Entry 8GPU (X-ray diffraction, 2.79 A resolution); this record covers chains B and P of the 18 polymer chains in the assembly.

Chain B (and P):
Name: Envelope protein
From: Yellow fever virus
Notes: chain P of this document is another copy of the same molecule, construct and numbering; everything in this record applies to it too
UniProt: Q89292 (Q89292_9FLAV); residues 1-398 here = UniProt positions 1-398
Amino-acid sequence (398 residues; numbered 1 to 398; the number before each row is that of its first residue):
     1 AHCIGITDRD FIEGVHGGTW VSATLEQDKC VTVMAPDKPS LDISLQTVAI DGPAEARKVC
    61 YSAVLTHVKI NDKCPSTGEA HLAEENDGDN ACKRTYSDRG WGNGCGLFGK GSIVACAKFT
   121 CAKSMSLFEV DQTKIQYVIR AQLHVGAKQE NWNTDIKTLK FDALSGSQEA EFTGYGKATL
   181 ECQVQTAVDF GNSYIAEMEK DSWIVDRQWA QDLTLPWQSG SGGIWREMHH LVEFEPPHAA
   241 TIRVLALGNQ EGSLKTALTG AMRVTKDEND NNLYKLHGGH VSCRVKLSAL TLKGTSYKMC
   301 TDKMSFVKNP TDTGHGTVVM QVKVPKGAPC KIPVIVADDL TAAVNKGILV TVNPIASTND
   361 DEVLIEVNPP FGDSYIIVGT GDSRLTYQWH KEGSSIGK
Disordered / not traced: 269-272, 393-398
Disulfides: Cys3-Cys30, Cys60-Cys121, Cys74-Cys105, Cys92-Cys116, Cys182-Cys283, Cys300-Cys330
From the paper describing this entry:
  - mutagenesis - W101R: unchanged binding to group 2 mAbs
  - mutagenesis - W101R: unchanged binding to YD6Fab_H

Interface between chain B and chain P:
Pairs across the interface (14; chain B residue first):
  Phe306(B) - Leu164(P)
  Val307(B) - Leu164(P)
  Asn309(B) - Ala163(P)  hydrogen bond (side chain-backbone)
  Asn309(B) - Leu164(P)
  Leu340(B) - Ser22(P)
  Leu340(B) - Arg284(P)
  Asp382(B) - Thr19(P)  hydrogen bond
  Asp382(B) - Trp20(P)  hydrogen bond
  Asp382(B) - Lys286(P)  salt bridge
  Arg384(B) - Arg284(P)
  Tyr387(B) - Gln183(P)
  Gln388(B) - Gln183(P)  hydrogen bond (backbone-side chain)
  Gln388(B) - Gln185(P)
  Gln388(B) - Ser282(P)  hydrogen bond
Also at the interface, not in a pair above, chain B (12 interface residues in all): Lys303, Gly381, Thr386, His390
Also at the interface, not in a pair above, chain P (12 interface residues in all): Glu181, Ala187

In short:
The chain B/chain P interface involves 12 residues from each chain, with 5 hydrogen bonds and 1 salt bridge.
Among the polar pairs are Asp382(B)-Lys286(P), Asn309(B)-Ala163(P) and Asp382(B)-Thr19(P). The paper reports
that W101R of chain B leaves binding to group 2 mAbs unchanged; W101R of chain B leaves binding to YD6Fab_H
unchanged.
Both chains are Envelope protein (Yellow fever virus). Entry 8GPU (YFV_E_YD6Fab_prefusion) was determined by
X-ray diffraction, deposited together with 8GPT.
